Entry 2V68 (X-ray diffraction, 2.30 A resolution); this record covers chains B and J of the 16 polymer chains in the assembly.

== Chain B ==
Molecule: Ribulose bisphosphate carboxylase large chain
Source organism: Chlamydomonas reinhardtii
Notes: EC 4.1.1.39
Reference sequence: P00877 (RBL_CHLRE); residue numbers follow UniProt; this construct covers 1-475
Chain sequence (475 residues; numbered 1 to 475; the number before each row is that of its first residue):
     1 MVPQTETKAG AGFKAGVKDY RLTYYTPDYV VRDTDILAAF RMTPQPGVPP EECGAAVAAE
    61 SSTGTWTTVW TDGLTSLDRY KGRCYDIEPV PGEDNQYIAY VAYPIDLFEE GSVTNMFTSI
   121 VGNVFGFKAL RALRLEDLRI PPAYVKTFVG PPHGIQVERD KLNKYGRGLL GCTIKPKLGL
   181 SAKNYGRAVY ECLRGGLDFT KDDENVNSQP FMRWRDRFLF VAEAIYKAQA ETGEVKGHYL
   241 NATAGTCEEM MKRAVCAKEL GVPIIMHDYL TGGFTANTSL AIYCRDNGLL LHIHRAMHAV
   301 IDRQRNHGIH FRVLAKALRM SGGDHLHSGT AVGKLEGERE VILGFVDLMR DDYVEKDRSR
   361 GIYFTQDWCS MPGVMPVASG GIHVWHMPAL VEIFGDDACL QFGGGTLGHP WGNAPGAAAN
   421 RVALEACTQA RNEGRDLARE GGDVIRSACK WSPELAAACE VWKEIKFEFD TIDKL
Disordered / not traced: 1-8
Construct notes: conflict Pro46 (Leu in P00877); engineered mutation Ala331 (Val in P00877), Ile342 (Thr in P00877)
Modified positions: Pro104, Pro151 (4-hydroxyproline; HYP); Lys201 (lysine nz-carboxylic acid; KCX); Cys256, Cys369 (s-methylcysteine; SMC)

== Chain J ==
Molecule: Ribulose bisphosphate carboxylase small chain 1
Source organism: Chlamydomonas reinhardtii
Notes: EC 4.1.1.39
Reference sequence: P00873 (RBS1_CHLRE); residues 1-140 here correspond to UniProt positions 46-185 (UniProt number = residue number + 45)
Chain sequence (140 residues; numbered 1 to 140; the number before each row is that of its first residue):
     1 MMVWTPVNNK MFETFSYLPP LTDEQIAAQV DYIVANGWIP CLEFAEADKA YVSNESAIRF
    61 GSVSCLYYDN RYWTMWKLPM FGCRDPMQVL REIVACTKAF PDAYVRLVAF DNQKQVQIMG
   121 FLVQRPKTAR DFQPANKRSV
Modified positions: Met1 (n-methyl methionine; MME)

== How chain B and chain J interact ==
Contacting residue pairs - 87 pairs, chain B then chain J:
  Gln156(B) - Lys114(J)  hydrogen bond (side chain-backbone)
  Gln156(B) - Gln115(J)
  Gln156(B) - Val116(J)
  Asp160(B) - Val116(J)
  Lys161(B) - Leu66(J)
  Lys161(B) - Arg71(J)  hydrogen bond (backbone-side chain)
  Leu162(B) - Leu66(J)  hydrophobic
  Asn163(B) - Glu13(J)
  Asn163(B) - Arg71(J)
  Lys164(B) - Glu13(J)  salt bridge
  Tyr165(B) - Thr14(J)  hydrogen bond (backbone-side chain)
  Tyr165(B) - Val116(J)  hydrophobic
  Tyr165(B) - Gln117(J)
  Gly166(B) - Thr14(J)
  Gly166(B) - Ile118(J)
  Gly166(B) - Met119(J)
  Arg167(B) - Glu13(J)  salt bridge
  Arg167(B) - Thr14(J)
  Arg194(B) - Trp4(J)  hydrogen bond (side chain-backbone)
  Arg194(B) - Thr5(J)
  Arg194(B) - Pro6(J)
  Gly195(B) - Tyr17(J)
  Gly196(B) - Tyr17(J)
  Gln229(B) - Val52(J)
  Gln229(B) - Tyr68(J)
  Ala230(B) - Lys10(J)
  Glu231(B) - Pro6(J)
  Glu231(B) - Lys10(J)
  Thr232(B) - Lys10(J)
  Thr232(B) - Met11(J)  hydrogen bond (backbone-backbone)
  Gly233(B) - Lys10(J)
  Gly233(B) - Tyr51(J)
  Glu234(B) - Met11(J)
  Glu234(B) - Phe12(J)
  Glu234(B) - Glu13(J)  hydrogen bond (side chain-backbone)
  Glu234(B) - Ser16(J)
  Val235(B) - Val52(J)  hydrophobic
  Val235(B) - Tyr68(J)
  Ala257(B) - Cys65(J)
  Lys258(B) - Ser62(J)  hydrogen bond (side chain-backbone)
  Lys258(B) - Cys65(J)
  Glu259(B) - Ser62(J)  hydrogen bond
  Gly261(B) - Ser64(J)
  Gly261(B) - Cys65(J)
  Val262(B) - Cys65(J)  hydrogen bond (backbone-side chain)
  Pro263(B) - Leu66(J)  hydrophobic
  Asn287(B) - Cys65(J)
  Gly288(B) - Cys65(J)
  Gly288(B) - Leu66(J)
  Leu289(B) - Cys65(J)  hydrophobic
  Leu290(B) - Leu66(J)  hydrophobic
  Asp397(B) - Lys114(J)  salt bridge
  Pro410(B) - Met1(J)
  Trp411(B) - Met1(J)
  Trp411(B) - Met2(J)
  Ala414(B) - Trp4(J)  hydrophobic
  Pro415(B) - Met2(J)
  Ala418(B) - Trp4(J)  hydrophobic
  Arg421(B) - Glu13(J)  hydrogen bond (side chain-backbone)
  Arg421(B) - Ser16(J)
  Arg421(B) - Tyr17(J)
  Val422(B) - Tyr17(J)
  Glu425(B) - Glu13(J)
  Glu425(B) - Thr14(J)
  Glu425(B) - Phe15(J)  hydrogen bond (side chain-backbone)
  Glu425(B) - Ser16(J)  hydrogen bond (side chain-backbone)
  Glu425(B) - Tyr17(J)  hydrogen bond (side chain-backbone)
  Glu425(B) - Leu18(J)
  Ala426(B) - Leu18(J)
  Thr428(B) - Phe15(J)
  Gln429(B) - Phe15(J)
  Gln429(B) - Leu18(J)
  Gln429(B) - Leu21(J)
  Gln429(B) - Gln25(J)
  Gln429(B) - Gln29(J)
  Arg431(B) - Tyr32(J)  hydrogen bond
  Asn432(B) - Phe15(J)
  Asn432(B) - Gln29(J)  hydrogen bond
  Asn432(B) - Tyr32(J)
  Glu433(B) - Gln25(J)
  Glu433(B) - Ala28(J)
  Trp451(B) - Tyr17(J)
  Trp451(B) - Leu18(J)  hydrophobic
  Trp451(B) - Pro19(J)
  Pro453(B) - Met2(J)  hydrophobic
  Glu454(B) - Trp4(J)
  Glu454(B) - Ser139(J)  hydrogen bond
Other interface residues (no listed pair), chain B (51 interface residues in all): Arg159, Tyr190, Asp198, Asp396
Other interface residues (no listed pair), chain J (39 interface residues in all): Asn9, Val63, Arg106, Arg138

== In short ==
Chain B and chain J form an interface of 51 and 39 residues respectively, with 16 hydrogen bonds and 3 salt
bridges. Polar pairs include Lys164(B)-Glu13(J), Arg167(B)-Glu13(J) and Asp397(B)-Lys114(J).
Here chain B is Ribulose bisphosphate carboxylase large chain and chain J is Ribulose bisphosphate carboxylase
small chain 1, both from Chlamydomonas reinhardtii. Entry 2V68 (Crystal structure of Chlamydomonas reinhardtii
Rubisco with large- subunit mutations V331A, T342I) was determined by X-ray diffraction (same publication as
2V67, 2V63, 2V69 and 2V6A).
